PDB entry 2DTE | X-ray diffraction, 1.65 A resolution | chains A and B

Chain A (and B):
Name: Glucose 1-dehydrogenase related protein
Source organism: Thermoplasma acidophilum
Notes: EC 1.1.1.118; chain B of this document is another copy of the same molecule, construct and numbering; everything in this record applies to it too
UniProt: Q9HK51 (Q9HK51_THEAC); numbering as in UniProt (aligned over 2-255)
Sequence (264 residues; numbered 0 to 263; the number before each row is that of its first residue; numbering starts at 0):
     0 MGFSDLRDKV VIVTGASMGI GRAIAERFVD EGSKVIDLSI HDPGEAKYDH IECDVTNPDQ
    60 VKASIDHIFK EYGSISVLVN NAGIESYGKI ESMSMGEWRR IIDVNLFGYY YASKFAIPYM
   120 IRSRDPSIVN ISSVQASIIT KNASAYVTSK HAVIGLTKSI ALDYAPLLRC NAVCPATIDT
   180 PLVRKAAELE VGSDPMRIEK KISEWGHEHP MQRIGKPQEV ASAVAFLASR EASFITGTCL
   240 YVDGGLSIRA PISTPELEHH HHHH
Disordered / not traced: 0, 256-263
Disulfides: Cys-173/Cys-238
Sequence notes: cloning artifact (0-1); expression tag (256-263)
Small-molecule neighbours: NADH (NAI; 1,4-dihydronicotinamide adenine dinucleotide): Gly-14, Ala-15, Ser-16, Met-17, Gly-18, Ile-19, Gly-20, Leu-37, Ser-38, Ile-39, His-40, Cys-52, Asp-53, Val-54, Thr-55, Asn-80, Ala-81, Gly-82, Ile-83, Val-103, Tyr-108, Ile-130, Ser-131, Ser-132, Tyr-145, Lys-149, Pro-174, Ala-175, Thr-176, Ile-177, Thr-179, Pro-180, Leu-181, Val-182
Reported in the primary citation:
  - binding site for NADH: Ser-16, Ile-19, Asp-53, Val-54, Asn-80, Tyr-145, Lys-149, Ala-175, Ile-177, Thr-179
  - specificity-determining residues: Thr-176, Leu-181, Val-182 (proposed by the authors, not directly observed)
  - catalytic residues: Ser-132, Tyr-145, Lys-149 (proposed by the authors, not directly observed)

Chain A / chain B interface:
Residue-residue contacts (78):
  Pro-57(A) / Met-94(B)  hydrophobic
  Lys-88(A) / Asp-162(B)
  Lys-88(A) / Tyr-163(B)
  Ile-89(A) / Tyr-109(B)  hydrophobic
  Ile-89(A) / Lys-113(B)
  Ile-89(A) / Ile-116(B)  hydrophobic
  Ile-89(A) / Tyr-163(B)
  Glu-90(A) / Lys-113(B)
  Glu-90(A) / Ile-116(B)
  Glu-90(A) / Pro-117(B)
  Glu-90(A) / Tyr-163(B)
  Met-94(A) / Tyr-109(B)
  Met-94(A) / Tyr-110(B)  hydrophobic
  Met-94(A) / Lys-113(B)
  Trp-97(A) / Phe-106(B)  hydrophobic
  Trp-97(A) / Tyr-109(B)  hydrophobic
  Arg-98(A) / Asp-102(B)  salt bridge
  Arg-98(A) / Phe-106(B)
  Arg-98(A) / Tyr-110(B)  hydrogen bond
  Leu-105(A) / Thr-147(B)
  Phe-106(A) / Trp-97(B)  hydrophobic
  Phe-106(A) / Arg-98(B)
  Tyr-109(A) / Ile-89(B)  hydrophobic
  Tyr-109(A) / Met-94(B)
  Tyr-109(A) / Trp-97(B)
  Tyr-110(A) / Met-94(B)  hydrophobic
  Tyr-110(A) / Arg-98(B)  hydrogen bond
  Lys-113(A) / Ile-89(B)
  Lys-113(A) / Glu-90(B)
  Lys-113(A) / Met-94(B)
  Phe-114(A) / Met-94(B)  hydrophobic
  Ile-116(A) / Ile-89(B)  hydrophobic
  Ile-116(A) / Glu-90(B)
  Pro-117(A) / Glu-90(B)
  Ala-135(A) / Lys-157(B)  hydrogen bond (backbone-side chain)
  Ser-136(A) / Lys-157(B)  hydrogen bond (backbone-side chain)
  Ile-138(A) / Lys-157(B)
  Ile-138(A) / Ser-158(B)
  Ile-138(A) / Leu-161(B)
  Thr-139(A) / Leu-161(B)
  Lys-140(A) / Leu-161(B)
  Lys-140(A) / Asp-162(B)
  Asn-141(A) / Asp-162(B)  hydrogen bond (backbone-side chain)
  Ser-143(A) / Ser-158(B)
  Val-146(A) / Gly-154(B)
  Thr-147(A) / Leu-105(B)
  Thr-147(A) / Ala-151(B)
  Thr-147(A) / Gly-154(B)
  Thr-147(A) / Leu-155(B)  hydrogen bond (side chain-backbone)
  His-150(A) / His-150(B)
  His-150(A) / Ile-153(B)
  His-150(A) / Gly-154(B)
  His-150(A) / Lys-157(B)  hydrogen bond
  Ala-151(A) / Thr-147(B)
  Ala-151(A) / Ala-151(B)  hydrophobic
  Ile-153(A) / His-150(B)
  Gly-154(A) / Val-146(B)
  Gly-154(A) / Thr-147(B)
  Gly-154(A) / His-150(B)
  Leu-155(A) / Trp-97(B)  hydrophobic
  Leu-155(A) / Ser-143(B)
  Leu-155(A) / Thr-147(B)  hydrogen bond (backbone-side chain)
  Lys-157(A) / Ala-135(B)  hydrogen bond (side chain-backbone)
  Lys-157(A) / Ser-136(B)  hydrogen bond (side chain-backbone)
  Lys-157(A) / Ile-138(B)
  Lys-157(A) / His-150(B)  hydrogen bond
  Ser-158(A) / Ile-138(B)
  Ser-158(A) / Ser-143(B)
  Ser-158(A) / Val-146(B)
  Leu-161(A) / Ile-138(B)
  Leu-161(A) / Thr-139(B)
  Leu-161(A) / Lys-140(B)
  Asp-162(A) / Lys-88(B)
  Asp-162(A) / Lys-140(B)
  Asp-162(A) / Asn-141(B)  hydrogen bond (side chain-backbone)
  Tyr-163(A) / Lys-88(B)
  Tyr-163(A) / Ile-89(B)
  Tyr-163(A) / Glu-90(B)
Other interface residues (no listed pair), chain A (39 interface residues in all): Met-92, Ser-93, Ile-101, Ser-112, Ala-142
Other interface residues (no listed pair), chain B (40 interface residues in all): Pro-57, Met-92, Ser-93, Ile-101, Ser-112, Phe-114, Ala-142

Overview:
The interface between chain A and chain B involves 39 residues on one side and 40 on the other; the contacts
include 12 hydrogen bonds and 1 salt bridge. Among the polar pairs are Arg-98(A)/Asp-102(B),
Arg-98(A)/Tyr-110(B) and Ala-135(A)/Lys-157(B). The paper reports catalytic residues Ser-132(A), Tyr-145(A)
and Lys-149(A); a binding site for NADH at Ser-16(A), Ile-19(A) and Asp-53(A) among others.
Chain A and chain B are both Glucose 1-dehydrogenase related protein (Thermoplasma acidophilum); the
structure, Structure of Thermoplasma acidophilum aldohexose dehydrogenase (AldT) in complex with NADH, was
determined by X-ray diffraction, deposited together with 2DTD and 2DTX.
